PDB entry 3FOE | X-ray diffraction, 4.00 A resolution (low resolution: residue-level contacts below are approximate; hydrogen-bond / salt-bridge calls are withheld) | chains A and C of the 8 polymer chains in the assembly

== Chain A ==
Molecule: DNA topoisomerase 4 subunit A
Organism: Streptococcus pneumoniae
Notes: EC 5.99.1.-
UniProtKB: P72525 (PARC_STRPN); numbering as in UniProt (aligned over 1-488)
Chain sequence (496 residues; row label = number of the first residue in the row):
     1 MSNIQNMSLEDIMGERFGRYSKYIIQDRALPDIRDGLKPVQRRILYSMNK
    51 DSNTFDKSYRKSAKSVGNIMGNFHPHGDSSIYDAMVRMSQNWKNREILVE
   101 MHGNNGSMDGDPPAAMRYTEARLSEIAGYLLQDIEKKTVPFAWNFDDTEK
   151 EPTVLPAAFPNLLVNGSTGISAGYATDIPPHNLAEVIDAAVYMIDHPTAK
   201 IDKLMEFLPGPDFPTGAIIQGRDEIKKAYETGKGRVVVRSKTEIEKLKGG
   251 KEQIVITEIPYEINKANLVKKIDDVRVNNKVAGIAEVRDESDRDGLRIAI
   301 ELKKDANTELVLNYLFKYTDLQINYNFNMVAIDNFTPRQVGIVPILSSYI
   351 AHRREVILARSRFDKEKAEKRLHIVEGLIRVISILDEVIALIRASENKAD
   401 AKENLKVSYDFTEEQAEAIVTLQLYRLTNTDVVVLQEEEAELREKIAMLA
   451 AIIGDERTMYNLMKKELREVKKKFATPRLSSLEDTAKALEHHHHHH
Unresolved in the structure: 1-4, 54-55, 166-175, 199, 216-217, 233, 258-261, 282-299, 303-307, 480-496
Construct notes: expression tag (489-496)
Residues lining bound ligands: Clinafloxacin (NFX; 7-[(3R)-3-aminopyrrolidin-1-yl]-8-chloro-1-cyclopropyl-6-fluoro-4-oxo-1,4-dihydroquinoline-3-carboxylic acid): G77, D78, S79, S80, D83
Swiss-Prot annotation at these positions:
  - active site: Y118 (O-(5'-phospho-DNA)-tyrosine intermediate)
  - site: K38 (Interaction with DNA), H74 (Interaction with DNA), H76 (Interaction with DNA), R87 (Interaction with DNA), K93 (Interaction with DNA), R117 (Transition state stabilizer)

== Chain C ==
Molecule: DNA topoisomerase 4 subunit B
Organism: Streptococcus pneumoniae
Notes: EC 5.99.1.-
UniProtKB: Q59961 (PARE_STRPN); residues 404-647 here = UniProt positions 404-647
Chain sequence (268 residues; row label = number of the first residue in the row):
   380 MGHHHHHHHHHHSSGHIDDDDKHMKNKKDKGLLSGKLTPAQSKNPAKNEL
   430 YLVEGDSAGGSAKQGRDRKFQAILPLRGKVINTAKAKMADILKNEEINTM
   480 IYTIGAGVGADFSIEDANYDKIIIMTDADTDGAHIQTLLLTFFYRYMRPL
   530 VEAGHVYIALPPLYKMSKGKGKKEEVAYAWTDGELEELRKQFGKGATLQR
   580 YKGLGEMNADQLWETTMNPETRTLIRVTIEDLARAERRVNVLMGDKVEPR
   630 RKWIEDNVKFTLEEATVF
Unresolved in the structure: 380-416, 450-451, 457-458, 489-499, 554-555, 568-572, 587-588, 637-647
Construct notes: initiating methionine (380); expression tag (381-403)
Swiss-Prot annotation at these positions:
  - binding site (Mg(2+)): E433, D506, D508
  - site (Interaction with DNA): K458, N461, H513, R629

== Interface between chain A and chain C ==
Residue-residue contacts - 18 pairs, chain A then chain C:
  Q5(A) with E599(C)
  N6(A) with T602(C)
  M7(A) with T602(C)
  S8(A) with T602(C); L603(C); I604(C)
  L9(A) with I604(C); T607(C)
  E10(A) with I604(C); R605(C); V606(C); T607(C)
  I12(A) with V606(C)
  F17(A) with R616(C)
  R19(A) with A512(C)
  Y23(A) with T509(C); H513(C)
  Q26(A) with T509(C)
Interface residues without a listed pair, chain A (15 interface residues in all): D11, M13, Y20, K22
Interface residues without a listed pair, chain C (19 interface residues in all): D510, T516, P598, T600, R613, V620, L621, R629

== Overview ==
The interface between chain A and chain C involves 15 residues on one side and 19 on the other. Bound to chain
A: Clinafloxacin. UniProt lists active-site residue Y118(A) on chain A; 3 Mg2+-binding residues on chain C.
Chain A is DNA topoisomerase 4 subunit A and chain C is DNA topoisomerase 4 subunit B, both from Streptococcus
pneumoniae; the structure, Structural insight into the quinolone-DNA cleavage complex of type IIA
topoisomerases, was determined by X-ray diffraction together with 3FOF from the same study.
